8Y48 - chains B and C of the 3 polymer chains in the assembly; structure by electron microscopy, 3.26 A resolution.

Chain B (and C):
Name: Envelope glycoprotein B
Organism: Human herpesvirus 8 strain GK18
Notes: chain C of this document is another copy of the same molecule, construct and numbering; everything in this record applies to it too
Reference sequence: F5HB81 (GB_HHV8P); residue numbers follow UniProt; this construct covers 1-653
Chain sequence (661 residues; numbered 1 to 661; the number before each row is that of its first residue):
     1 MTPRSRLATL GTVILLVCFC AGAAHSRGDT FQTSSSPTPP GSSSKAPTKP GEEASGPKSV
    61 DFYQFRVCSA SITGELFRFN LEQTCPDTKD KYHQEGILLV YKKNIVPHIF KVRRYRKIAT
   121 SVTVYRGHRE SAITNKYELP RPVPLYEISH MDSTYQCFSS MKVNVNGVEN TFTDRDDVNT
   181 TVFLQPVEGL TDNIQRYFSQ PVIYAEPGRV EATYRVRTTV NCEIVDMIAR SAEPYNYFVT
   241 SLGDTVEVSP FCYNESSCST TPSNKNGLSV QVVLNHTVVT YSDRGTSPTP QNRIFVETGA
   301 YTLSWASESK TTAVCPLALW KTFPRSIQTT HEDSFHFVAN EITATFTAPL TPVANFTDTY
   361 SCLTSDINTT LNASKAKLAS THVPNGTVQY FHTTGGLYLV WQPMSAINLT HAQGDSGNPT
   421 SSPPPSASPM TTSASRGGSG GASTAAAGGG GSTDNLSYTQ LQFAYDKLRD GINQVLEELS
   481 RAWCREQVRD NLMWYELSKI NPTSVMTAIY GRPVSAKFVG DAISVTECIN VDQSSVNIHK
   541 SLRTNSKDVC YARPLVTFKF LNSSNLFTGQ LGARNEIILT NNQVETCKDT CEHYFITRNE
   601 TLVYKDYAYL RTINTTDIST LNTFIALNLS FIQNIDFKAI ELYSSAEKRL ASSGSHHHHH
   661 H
Unresolved in the structure: 1-52, 411-453, 654-661
Disulfides: C68-C528, C85-C484, C315-C362
Differences from the reference sequence: conflict H128 (Leu in F5HB81), R129 (Thr in F5HB81), R209 (Trp in F5HB81), V210 (Phe in F5HB81), E211 (Pro in F5HB81), A212 (Gly in F5HB81), T213 (Ile in F5HB81), G437 (Arg in F5HB81), G438 (Lys in F5HB81), S439 (Arg in F5HB81), G440 (Arg in F5HB81), G441 (Ser in F5HB81); expression tag (654-661)
Swiss-Prot annotation at these positions:
  - region (Involved in fusion and/or binding to host membrane): V124 to G127, E130, G208, Y214 to V216
  - glycosylation (N-linked (GlcNAc...) asparagine): N179, N254, N275, N355, N368, N372, N385, N408, N455, N562, N599, N614, N628

Interface between chain B and chain C:
Residue-residue contacts (90):
  L76(B) - Y594(C)
  L76(B) - S619(C)  hydrogen bond (backbone-side chain)
  F77(B) - S619(C)
  F77(B) - L621(C)  hydrophobic
  R78(B) - T615(C)
  R78(B) - I618(C)
  R78(B) - S619(C)  hydrogen bond (backbone-backbone)
  R78(B) - T620(C)  hydrogen bond (backbone-side chain)
  R78(B) - L621(C)  hydrogen bond (backbone-backbone)
  F79(B) - L621(C)  hydrophobic
  N80(B) - T620(C)
  Q83(B) - F624(C)
  S131(B) - N170(C)  hydrogen bond
  S131(B) - F172(C)
  I133(B) - K136(C)
  L190(B) - N266(C)
  H331(B) - N634(C)
  S334(B) - D636(C)  hydrogen bond
  H336(B) - D636(C)  salt bridge
  D454(B) - N455(C)  hydrogen bond
  S457(B) - S457(C)
  Y458(B) - A639(C)  hydrophobic
  Q460(B) - L461(C)
  L461(B) - L461(C)
  L461(B) - F637(C)  hydrophobic
  Q462(B) - I635(C)  hydrogen bond (side chain-backbone)
  Q462(B) - D636(C)
  Q462(B) - F637(C)  hydrogen bond (side chain-backbone)
  Y465(B) - Q633(C)  hydrogen bond (side chain-backbone)
  Y465(B) - I635(C)
  L468(B) - Y465(C)  hydrophobic
  L468(B) - L468(C)  hydrophobic
  R469(B) - I632(C)  hydrogen bond (side chain-backbone)
  R469(B) - Q633(C)
  R469(B) - N634(C)
  I472(B) - I472(C)  hydrophobic
  I472(B) - I632(C)  hydrophobic
  N473(B) - F631(C)
  N473(B) - I632(C)
  V475(B) - L476(C)  hydrophobic
  L476(B) - L629(C)  hydrophobic
  L476(B) - F631(C)  hydrophobic
  L479(B) - L479(C)  hydrophobic
  A482(B) - W483(C)
  W483(B) - I625(C)  hydrogen bond (side chain-backbone)
  W483(B) - L627(C)  hydrophobic
  E486(B) - W483(C)
  E486(B) - E486(C)
  E486(B) - Q487(C)
  E486(B) - D490(C)
  Q487(B) - I625(C)
  R489(B) - W494(C)
  N491(B) - T623(C)  hydrogen bond
  L492(B) - A508(C)  hydrophobic
  M493(B) - D490(C)
  M493(B) - W494(C)  hydrophobic
  E496(B) - L497(C)
  E496(B) - N501(C)
  E496(B) - S504(C)  hydrogen bond
  I500(B) - I500(C)  hydrophobic
  M506(B) - L621(C)  hydrophobic
  I509(B) - L621(C)  hydrophobic
  I509(B) - T623(C)
  V519(B) - E592(C)
  V519(B) - H593(C)
  V519(B) - Y594(C)  hydrophobic
  G520(B) - E592(C)
  G520(B) - H593(C)
  G520(B) - Y594(C)
  D521(B) - Y594(C)  hydrogen bond (backbone-backbone)
  I625(B) - R489(C)
  L627(B) - A482(C)  hydrophobic
  N628(B) - E478(C)
  L629(B) - E478(C)
  S630(B) - V475(C)
  S630(B) - E478(C)
  I635(B) - F463(C)  hydrophobic
  D636(B) - T343(C)
  F637(B) - T343(C)
  F637(B) - A464(C)  hydrophobic
  K638(B) - E341(C)
  K638(B) - Q460(C)
  I640(B) - I342(C)  hydrophobic
  I640(B) - Q460(C)
  E641(B) - W320(C)
  L642(B) - K102(C)
  L642(B) - W320(C)
  Y643(B) - K102(C)
  Y643(B) - K103(C)  hydrogen bond (side chain-backbone)
  L650(B) - P107(C)
Also at the interface, not in a pair above, chain B (71 interface residues in all): L81, R126, A132, T134, T213, A464, K467, E477, V488, Y510, A522, T623, I632, E647, A651, S652
Also at the interface, not in a pair above, chain C (73 interface residues in all): I105, N135, Y137, T213, V216, R230, D454, L456, Y458, Q474, R485, M493, I509, R574, I596, S630

Overview:
The interface between chain B and chain C involves 71 residues on one side and 73 on the other, with 16
hydrogen bonds and 1 salt bridge. Polar pairs include H336(B)-D636(C), L76(B)-S619(C) and R78(B)-T620(C).
Chain B and chain C are both Envelope glycoprotein B (Human herpesvirus 8 strain GK18); the structure,
Structure of KSHV glycoprotein B, was determined by electron microscopy, deposited together with 9LLD.
